Entry 7KY6 (electron microscopy, 3.10 A resolution); this record covers chains A and B.

Chain A:
Molecule: Phospholipid-transporting ATPase DNF1
Organism: Saccharomyces cerevisiae (strain ATCC 204508 / S288c)
Notes: EC 7.6.2.1
Reference sequence: P32660 (ATC5_YEAST); residue numbers follow UniProt; this construct covers 1-1571
Chain sequence (1571 residues; each row starts with the number of its first residue):
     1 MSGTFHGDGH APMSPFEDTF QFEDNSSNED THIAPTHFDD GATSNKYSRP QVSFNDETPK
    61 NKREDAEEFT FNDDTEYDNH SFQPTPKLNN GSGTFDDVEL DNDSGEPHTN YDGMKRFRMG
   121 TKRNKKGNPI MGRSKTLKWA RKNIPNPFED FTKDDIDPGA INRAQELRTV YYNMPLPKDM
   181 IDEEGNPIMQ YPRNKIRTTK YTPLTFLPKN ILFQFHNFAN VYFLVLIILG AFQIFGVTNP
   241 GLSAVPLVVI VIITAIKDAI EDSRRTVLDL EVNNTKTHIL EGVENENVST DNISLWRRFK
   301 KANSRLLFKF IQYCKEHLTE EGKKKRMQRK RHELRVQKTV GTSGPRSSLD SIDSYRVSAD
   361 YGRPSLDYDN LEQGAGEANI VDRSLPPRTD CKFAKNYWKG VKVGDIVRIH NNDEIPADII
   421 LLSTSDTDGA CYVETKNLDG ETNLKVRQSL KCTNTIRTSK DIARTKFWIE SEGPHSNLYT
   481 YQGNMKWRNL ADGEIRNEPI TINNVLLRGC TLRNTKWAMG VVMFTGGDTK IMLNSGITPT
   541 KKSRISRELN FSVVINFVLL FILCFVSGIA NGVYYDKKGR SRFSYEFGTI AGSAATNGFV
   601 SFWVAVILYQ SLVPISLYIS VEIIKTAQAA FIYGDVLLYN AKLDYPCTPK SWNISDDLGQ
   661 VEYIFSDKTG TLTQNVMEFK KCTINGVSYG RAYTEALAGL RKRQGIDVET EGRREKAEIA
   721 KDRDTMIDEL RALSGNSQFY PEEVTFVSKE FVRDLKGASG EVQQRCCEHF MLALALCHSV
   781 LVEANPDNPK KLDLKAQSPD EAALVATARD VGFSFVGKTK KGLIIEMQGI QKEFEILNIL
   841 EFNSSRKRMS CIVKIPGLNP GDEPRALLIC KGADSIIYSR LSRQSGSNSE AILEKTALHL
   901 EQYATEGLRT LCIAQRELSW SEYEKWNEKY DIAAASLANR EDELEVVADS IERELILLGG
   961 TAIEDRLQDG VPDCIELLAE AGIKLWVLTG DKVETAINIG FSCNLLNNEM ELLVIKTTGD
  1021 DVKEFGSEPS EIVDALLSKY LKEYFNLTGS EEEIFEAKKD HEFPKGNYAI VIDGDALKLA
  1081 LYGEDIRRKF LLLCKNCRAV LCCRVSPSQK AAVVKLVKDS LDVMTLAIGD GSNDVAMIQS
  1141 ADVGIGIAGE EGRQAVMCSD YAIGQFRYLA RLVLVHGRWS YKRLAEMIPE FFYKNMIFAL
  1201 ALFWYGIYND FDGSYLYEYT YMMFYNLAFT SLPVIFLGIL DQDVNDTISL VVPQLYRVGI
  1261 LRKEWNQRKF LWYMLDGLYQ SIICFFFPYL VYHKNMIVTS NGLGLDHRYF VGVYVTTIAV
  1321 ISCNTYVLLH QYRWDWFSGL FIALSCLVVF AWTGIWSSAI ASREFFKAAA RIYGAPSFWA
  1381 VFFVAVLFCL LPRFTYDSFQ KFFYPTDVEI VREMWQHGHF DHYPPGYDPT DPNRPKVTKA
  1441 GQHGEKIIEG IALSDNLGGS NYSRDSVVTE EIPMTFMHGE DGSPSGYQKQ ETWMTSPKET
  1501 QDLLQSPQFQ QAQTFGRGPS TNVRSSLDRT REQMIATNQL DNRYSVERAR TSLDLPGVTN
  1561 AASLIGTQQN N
Disordered / not traced: 1-204, 268-538, 858-862, 885-886, 1440-1571
Bound ions: Mg2+: Asp667, Asp1130
Curated features (UniProtKB/Swiss-Prot):
  - region (Involved in phosphatidylcholine substrate selection): Ile234 to Gly241, Glu586 to Ile590
  - active site: Asp667 (4-aspartylphosphate intermediate)
  - binding site (ATP): Asp667, Lys668, Thr669, Glu801, Phe842, Ser844, Lys847, Lys871, Arg909, Thr910, Thr989, Gly990, Asp991, Arg1104, Lys1110, Asn1133, Asp1134
  - binding site (Mg(2+)): Asp667, Thr669, Asp1130, Asp1134
  - binding site (a 1,2-diacyl-sn-glycero-3-phospho-L-serine): Arg1393
  - site: Ile615 (Involved in the release of the transported lipid into the cytosolic leaflet)
  - modified residue: Ser53 (Phosphoserine), Thr70 (Phosphothreonine), Ser81 (Phosphoserine), Thr85 (Phosphothreonine), Ser92 (Phosphoserine), Thr94 (Phosphothreonine), Ser104 (Phosphoserine), Thr109 (Phosphothreonine), Ser351 (Phosphoserine), Ser354 (Phosphoserine), Ser358 (Phosphoserine), Ser365 (Phosphoserine), Tyr368 (Phosphotyrosine), Ser1506 (Phosphoserine), Thr1551 (Phosphothreonine), Ser1552 (Phosphoserine), Ser1563 (Phosphoserine)
  - cross-link: Lys895 (Glycyl lysine isopeptide (Lys-Gly) (interchain with G-Cter in ubiquitin))
  - mutagenesis: Gly230 to Ala231 (Increases phosphatidylserine uptake but not phosphatidic acid or sphingomyelin uptake), Ile234 to Phe235 (Decreases phosphatidylcholine and phosphatidylethanolamine uptake), Pro240 to Gly241 (Decreases phosphatidylcholine and phosphatidylethanolamine uptake), Ser243 (S243Y: Increases phosphatidylcholine and phosphatidylserine uptake), Arg264 (R264A: Increases glucosylceramide, phosphatidylethanolamine, and phosphatidylcholine uptake), Ile545 (I545T: Decreases phosphatidylcholine and phosphatidylehtanolamine uptake), Asn550 (N550I/K/S/Y: Increases phosphatidylserine uptake; N550K/S: Does not alter phosphatidic acid or sphingomyelin uptake), Phe551 (F551L: Decreases phosphatidylcholine and phosphatidylehtanolamine uptake), Ile555 (I555L: Decreases phosphatidylcholine and phosphatidylehtanolamine uptake), Val558 (V558E: Decreases phosphatidylcholine and phosphatidylehtanolamine uptake), Phe565 (F565L: Decreases phosphatidylcholine and phosphatidylehtanolamine uptake), Gly568 (G568A: Decreases phosphatidylcholine, phosphatidylserine and phosphatidylethanolamine uptake), 22 further mutagenesis entries in UniProt
From the paper describing this entry:
  - contacts within the chain: Arg703-Asn998, Arg703-Asn1008, Arg703-Glu994
  - mutagenesis - Q610A: abolished catalytic activity on GlcCer
  - mutagenesis - Q610A: abolished catalytic activity on PE
  - mutagenesis - Q610A: unchanged catalytic activity on PC
  - mutagenesis - N1226A: unchanged localization
  - mutagenesis - N1226A: abolished growth
  - mutagenesis - Y633A, T648A: unchanged catalytic activity
  - mutagenesis - W652A: decreased localization
  - mutagenesis - S611A: increased catalytic activity on all three substrates
  - mutagenesis - N1226A: abolished catalytic activity on all three substrates
  - mutagenesis - W652A, W652S: decreased catalytic activity on all substrates
  - mutagenesis - R264A: increased catalytic activity on PC, PE, and GlcCer

Chain B:
Molecule: Alkylphosphocholine resistance protein LEM3
Organism: Saccharomyces cerevisiae (strain ATCC 204508 / S288c)
Reference sequence: A0A6A5Q828 (A0A6A5Q828_YEASX); residues 1-414 here = UniProt positions 1-414
Chain sequence (414 residues; each row starts with the number of its first residue):
     1 MVNFDLGQVG EVFRRKDKGA IVSGDNPEEE EDVDASEFEE DEVKPVRTKN RRPKEDAFTQ
    61 QRLAAINPVL TPRTVLPLYL LIAVVFVIVG GCILAQNSKV DEVTIYYQDC MTNATSSWSD
   121 IPSEHWQFVF HKYKTYNTAP QWRFVDDESD DFTKQRGTCQ IRFTTPSDMK NNVYLNYVLE
   181 KFAANHRRYV LSFSEDQIRG EDASYETVHD ATGINCKPLS KNADGKIYYP CGLIANSMFN
   241 DTFPLQLTNV GDTSNNYSLT NKGINWESDK KRYKKTKYNY TQIAPPPYWE KMYPDGYNET
   301 NIPDIQDWEE FQNWMRPGAF DKITKLIRIN KNDTLPAGEY QLDIGLHWPV LEFNGKKGIY
   361 LTHGSHLGGR NPFLGIVYLI GGCICAAMAL ILLTFWLFGG RKIADASSLS WNMK
Disordered / not traced: 1-49
Disulfide bonds: Cys110-Cys159, Cys216-Cys231
Covalently attached groups: N-acetylglucosamine (NAG) linked to Asn113, Asn240, Asn256, Asn298, Asn332

Chain A / chain B interface:
Residue-residue contacts (188):
  Gly236(A) - Arg188(B)
  Gly236(A) - Leu191(B)
  Gly236(A) - Gly213(B)
  Val237(A) - Arg187(B)
  Val237(A) - Leu191(B)  hydrophobic
  Thr238(A) - Gly213(B)
  Pro240(A) - Thr212(B)
  Asn571(A) - Arg187(B)
  Tyr574(A) - His186(B)  hydrogen bond
  Arg580(A) - Phe353(B)
  Ser581(A) - Phe182(B)
  Ser581(A) - Ala183(B)
  Ser581(A) - Phe353(B)
  Ser584(A) - Tyr288(B)  hydrogen bond (backbone-side chain)
  Ser584(A) - Glu352(B)  hydrogen bond
  Tyr585(A) - Phe182(B)  hydrophobic
  Tyr585(A) - Ser237(B)
  Tyr585(A) - Trp348(B)
  Tyr585(A) - Pro349(B)  hydrogen bond (side chain-backbone)
  Tyr585(A) - Phe353(B)  hydrophobic
  Glu586(A) - Ala183(B)
  Glu586(A) - His186(B)  salt bridge
  Glu586(A) - Tyr189(B)
  Glu586(A) - Leu233(B)
  Phe587(A) - Leu219(B)  hydrophobic
  Phe587(A) - Leu233(B)  hydrophobic
  Phe587(A) - Asn236(B)
  Phe587(A) - Tyr288(B)
  Phe631(A) - Phe58(B)
  Phe631(A) - Thr59(B)
  Phe631(A) - Gln61(B)
  Gly634(A) - Pro53(B)
  Gly634(A) - Gln60(B)
  Asp635(A) - Pro53(B)
  Asp635(A) - Gln60(B)
  Val636(A) - Arg52(B)
  Val636(A) - Pro53(B)
  Val636(A) - Gln60(B)
  Tyr639(A) - Arg52(B)
  Tyr639(A) - Pro53(B)
  Asp644(A) - Asn50(B)
  Asp644(A) - Arg51(B)  hydrogen bond (side chain-backbone)
  Pro646(A) - Arg51(B)
  Thr648(A) - Arg51(B)
  Lys1065(A) - Lys414(B)
  His1176(A) - Gln61(B)
  Trp1179(A) - Gln61(B)
  Arg1183(A) - Gln61(B)  hydrogen bond
  Tyr1205(A) - Asn185(B)
  Tyr1205(A) - Ala319(B)  hydrogen bond (side chain-backbone)
  Tyr1205(A) - Phe320(B)  hydrophobic
  Tyr1208(A) - Asn185(B)  hydrogen bond (backbone-side chain)
  Tyr1208(A) - Phe320(B)  hydrophobic
  Asn1209(A) - Asn185(B)
  Asn1209(A) - His186(B)
  Asp1210(A) - His186(B)  salt bridge
  Asp1212(A) - His186(B)
  Asp1212(A) - Arg187(B)  hydrogen bond (side chain-backbone)
  Ser1214(A) - Asn185(B)  hydrogen bond (side chain-backbone)
  Gln1242(A) - Gln61(B)  hydrogen bond (side chain-backbone)
  Asp1246(A) - Arg62(B)  salt bridge
  Val1252(A) - Trp411(B)  hydrophobic
  Gln1254(A) - Trp411(B)
  Leu1255(A) - Trp411(B)  hydrophobic
  Phe1287(A) - Phe373(B)
  Phe1287(A) - Val377(B)  hydrophobic
  Tyr1289(A) - Phe320(B)  hydrophobic
  Leu1290(A) - Asn371(B)  hydrogen bond (backbone-side chain)
  Leu1290(A) - Phe373(B)  hydrophobic
  Val1291(A) - Asn371(B)  hydrogen bond (backbone-side chain)
  Val1291(A) - Phe373(B)
  Val1291(A) - Leu374(B)  hydrophobic
  His1293(A) - Lys322(B)
  His1293(A) - Asn371(B)
  Lys1294(A) - Lys322(B)
  Lys1294(A) - Arg370(B)
  Lys1294(A) - Asn371(B)
  Asn1295(A) - Thr324(B)  hydrogen bond (backbone-side chain)
  Asn1295(A) - Tyr360(B)  hydrogen bond
  Asn1295(A) - Gly369(B)
  Asn1295(A) - Arg370(B)
  Met1296(A) - Phe320(B)  hydrophobic
  Met1296(A) - Lys322(B)
  Met1296(A) - Thr324(B)
  Ile1297(A) - Asn176(B)
  Ile1297(A) - Thr324(B)
  Ile1297(A) - Tyr360(B)  hydrophobic
  Ile1297(A) - Gly368(B)
  Ile1297(A) - Gly369(B)  hydrogen bond (backbone-backbone)
  Thr1299(A) - Trp266(B)
  Thr1299(A) - Gly368(B)
  Ser1300(A) - Ser365(B)
  Ser1300(A) - His366(B)
  Asn1301(A) - Tyr174(B)  hydrogen bond (backbone-side chain)
  Asn1301(A) - Trp266(B)
  Leu1303(A) - Gly263(B)
  Leu1303(A) - Ile264(B)
  Leu1303(A) - Asn265(B)
  Leu1303(A) - Trp266(B)
  Leu1303(A) - Leu326(B)  hydrophobic
  Gly1304(A) - Trp266(B)  hydrogen bond (backbone-side chain)
  Asp1306(A) - Arg316(B)
  Asp1306(A) - Pro317(B)
  Asp1306(A) - Gly318(B)
  Asp1306(A) - Ala319(B)  hydrogen bond (backbone-backbone)
  Asp1306(A) - Thr324(B)
  Asp1306(A) - Lys325(B)  salt bridge
  His1307(A) - Arg316(B)
  His1307(A) - Pro317(B)
  Arg1308(A) - Val190(B)
  Arg1308(A) - Ala319(B)
  Val1311(A) - Phe320(B)  hydrophobic
  Tyr1332(A) - Pro68(B)
  Arg1333(A) - Leu63(B)  hydrogen bond (side chain-backbone)
  Arg1333(A) - Ala65(B)
  Arg1333(A) - Ile66(B)
  Arg1333(A) - Asn67(B)
  Trp1334(A) - Ala65(B)
  Trp1334(A) - Ile66(B)  hydrogen bond (backbone-backbone)
  Trp1334(A) - Pro68(B)
  Asp1335(A) - Leu63(B)
  Asp1335(A) - Ala64(B)
  Asp1335(A) - Ala65(B)
  Trp1336(A) - Leu63(B)
  Trp1336(A) - Ala64(B)  hydrogen bond (backbone-backbone)
  Phe1337(A) - Leu63(B)  hydrophobic
  Ile1360(A) - Arg199(B)
  Ile1360(A) - Arg272(B)
  Arg1363(A) - Glu195(B)
  Arg1363(A) - Ile214(B)
  Arg1363(A) - Arg272(B)  hydrogen bond (backbone-side chain)
  Glu1364(A) - Phe193(B)
  Glu1364(A) - Ile214(B)
  Phe1366(A) - Ser268(B)
  Lys1367(A) - Ser268(B)
  Arg1371(A) - Trp266(B)
  Arg1371(A) - Ser268(B)  hydrogen bond
  Arg1371(A) - Asp269(B)  salt bridge
  Pro1376(A) - His366(B)
  Pro1376(A) - Leu367(B)
  Ser1377(A) - Leu367(B)
  Ala1380(A) - Leu374(B)  hydrophobic
  Ala1380(A) - Tyr378(B)  hydrogen bond (backbone-side chain)
  Val1381(A) - Leu374(B)  hydrophobic
  Phe1383(A) - Tyr378(B)
  Val1384(A) - Val377(B)  hydrophobic
  Val1384(A) - Tyr378(B)  hydrophobic
  Leu1387(A) - Phe86(B)  hydrophobic
  Phe1388(A) - Val377(B)
  Phe1388(A) - Gly381(B)
  Leu1391(A) - Ile384(B)  hydrophobic
  Leu1391(A) - Cys385(B)  hydrophobic
  Phe1394(A) - Leu70(B)  hydrophobic
  Phe1394(A) - Tyr79(B)  hydrophobic
  Thr1395(A) - Tyr79(B)  hydrogen bond
  Ser1398(A) - Val75(B)
  Lys1401(A) - Arg401(B)
  Phe1402(A) - Leu70(B)
  Phe1402(A) - Thr71(B)
  Phe1402(A) - Pro72(B)
  Phe1402(A) - Val75(B)  hydrophobic
  Phe1402(A) - Leu392(B)  hydrophobic
  Phe1402(A) - Trp396(B)
  Phe1402(A) - Arg401(B)  hydrogen bond (backbone-side chain)
  Phe1403(A) - Phe395(B)  hydrophobic
  Phe1403(A) - Trp396(B)  hydrophobic
  Pro1405(A) - Arg401(B)
  Asp1407(A) - Leu409(B)
  Asp1407(A) - Ser410(B)  hydrogen bond (side chain-backbone)
  Asp1407(A) - Trp411(B)
  Ile1410(A) - Asp405(B)
  Ile1410(A) - Ser408(B)
  Ile1410(A) - Leu409(B)  hydrophobic
  Arg1412(A) - Asn67(B)
  Arg1412(A) - Pro68(B)
  Arg1412(A) - Val69(B)
  Glu1413(A) - Val69(B)
  Glu1413(A) - Arg401(B)  salt bridge
  Glu1413(A) - Ile403(B)
  Glu1413(A) - Ala404(B)
  Met1414(A) - Ala404(B)  hydrophobic
  Met1414(A) - Ala406(B)  hydrophobic
  Trp1415(A) - Asn67(B)
  Gln1416(A) - Val69(B)
  His1417(A) - Ile403(B)
  His1417(A) - Ala404(B)
  His1419(A) - Ala404(B)
  Pro1425(A) - Arg62(B)
Interface residues without a listed pair, chain A (109 interface residues in all): Asn597, Ser601, Val604, Tyr633, Leu637, Tyr645, Gly1213, Ile1239, Leu1240, Asp1243, Phe1285, Tyr1292, Val1298, Gly1302, Leu1305, Trp1379, Val1411, Gly1426
Interface residues without a listed pair, chain B (102 interface residues in all): Glu55, Leu76, Leu78, Ile82, Lys181, Lys271, Pro287, Pro372, Ile380, Met388

Overview:
109 residues of chain A and 102 residues of chain B are in contact, with 28 hydrogen bonds and 6 salt bridges.
Polar contacts include Glu586(A)-His186(B), Asp1210(A)-His186(B) and Asp1246(A)-Arg62(B). The paper reports
that W652A and W652S of chain A reduce catalytic activity on all substrates; contacts within the chain
involving Arg703(A), Asn998(A) and Asn1008(A) among others; 8 substitutions were tested in all.
Here chain A is Phospholipid-transporting ATPase DNF1 and chain B is Alkylphosphocholine resistance protein
LEM3, both from Saccharomyces cerevisiae (strain ATCC 204508 / S288c). Entry 7KY6 (Structure of the S.
cerevisiae phosphatidylcholine flippase Dnf1-Lem3 complex in the apo E1 state) was determined by electron
microscopy (same publication as 7KY5, 7KY7, 7KY8, 7KY9, 7KYA, 7KYB and 7KYC).
